Entry 1N6J (X-ray diffraction, 2.20 A resolution); this record covers chains B and G of the 5 polymer chains in the assembly.

[Chain B]
Name: Myocyte-specific enhancer factor 2B
Source organism: Homo sapiens
Notes: fragment: residues 2-91, MADS-box/MEF2S domain
UniProtKB: Q02080 (MEF2B_HUMAN); numbering as in UniProt (aligned over 2-94)
Chain sequence (93 residues; row label = number of the first residue in the row):
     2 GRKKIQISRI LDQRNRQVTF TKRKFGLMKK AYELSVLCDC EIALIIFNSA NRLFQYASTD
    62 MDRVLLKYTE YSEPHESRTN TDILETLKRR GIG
Disordered / not traced: 92-94
Swiss-Prot annotation at these positions:
  - DNA-binding region: Ala58 to Glu86 (Mef2-type)

[Chain G]
Name: Calcineurin-binding protein Cabin 1
Source organism: Homo sapiens
Notes: fragment: residues 101-132, Cabin1, MEF2-binding domain
UniProtKB: Q9Y6J0 (CABIN_HUMAN); residues 98-132 here correspond to UniProt positions 2156-2190 (UniProt number = residue number + 2058)
Chain sequence (35 residues; numbered 98 to 132; the number before each row is that of its first residue):
    98 TLLSPKGSIS EETKQKLKSA ILSAQSAANV RKESL
Disordered / not traced: 98-100, 127-132

[Chain B / chain G interface]
Residue-residue contacts - 20 pairs, chain B then chain G:
  Leu54(B) - Ala124(G)  hydrophobic
  Gln56(B) - Ala124(G)
  Met62(B) - Ala125(G)  hydrophobic
  Asp63(B) - Ile118(G)
  Asp63(B) - Ala125(G)  hydrogen bond (backbone-backbone)
  Asp63(B) - Asn126(G)  hydrogen bond
  Leu66(B) - Ile118(G)  hydrophobic
  Leu66(B) - Ala125(G)  hydrophobic
  Leu67(B) - Ile118(G)  hydrophobic
  Leu67(B) - Leu119(G)  hydrophobic
  Tyr69(B) - Gly104(G)
  Tyr69(B) - Ile106(G)  hydrophobic
  Thr70(B) - Lys111(G)
  Tyr72(B) - Lys111(G)  hydrogen bond (backbone-side chain)
  Ser73(B) - Ser105(G)  hydrogen bond (backbone-side chain)
  Glu74(B) - Lys103(G)  salt bridge
  Glu74(B) - Ser105(G)
  Pro75(B) - Lys103(G)
  Ser78(B) - Lys103(G)
  Ser78(B) - Gly104(G)
Other interface residues (no listed pair), chain G (12 interface residues in all): Leu114, Lys115

[In short]
13 residues of chain B and 12 residues of chain G are in contact; the contacts include 4 hydrogen bonds and 1
salt bridge. Among the polar pairs are Glu74(B)-Lys103(G), Asp63(B)-Asn126(G) and Tyr72(B)-Lys111(G).
Here chain B is Myocyte-specific enhancer factor 2B and chain G is Calcineurin-binding protein Cabin 1, both
from Homo sapiens. Entry 1N6J (Structural basis of sequence-specific recruitment of histone deacetylases by
Myocyte Enhancer Factor-2) was determined by X-ray diffraction.
